8AWH - chain A; structure by X-ray diffraction, 1.42 A resolution.

# Chain A
Name: Leukotriene A-4 hydrolase
Source organism: Homo sapiens
Notes: EC 3.3.2.6, 3.4.11.4
Reference sequence: P09960 (LKHA4_HUMAN); residues 1-610 here correspond to UniProt positions 2-611 (UniProt number = residue number + 1)
Chain sequence (617 residues; row label = number of the first residue in the row; numbers below 1 keep their minus sign (Met-6 is residue -6)):
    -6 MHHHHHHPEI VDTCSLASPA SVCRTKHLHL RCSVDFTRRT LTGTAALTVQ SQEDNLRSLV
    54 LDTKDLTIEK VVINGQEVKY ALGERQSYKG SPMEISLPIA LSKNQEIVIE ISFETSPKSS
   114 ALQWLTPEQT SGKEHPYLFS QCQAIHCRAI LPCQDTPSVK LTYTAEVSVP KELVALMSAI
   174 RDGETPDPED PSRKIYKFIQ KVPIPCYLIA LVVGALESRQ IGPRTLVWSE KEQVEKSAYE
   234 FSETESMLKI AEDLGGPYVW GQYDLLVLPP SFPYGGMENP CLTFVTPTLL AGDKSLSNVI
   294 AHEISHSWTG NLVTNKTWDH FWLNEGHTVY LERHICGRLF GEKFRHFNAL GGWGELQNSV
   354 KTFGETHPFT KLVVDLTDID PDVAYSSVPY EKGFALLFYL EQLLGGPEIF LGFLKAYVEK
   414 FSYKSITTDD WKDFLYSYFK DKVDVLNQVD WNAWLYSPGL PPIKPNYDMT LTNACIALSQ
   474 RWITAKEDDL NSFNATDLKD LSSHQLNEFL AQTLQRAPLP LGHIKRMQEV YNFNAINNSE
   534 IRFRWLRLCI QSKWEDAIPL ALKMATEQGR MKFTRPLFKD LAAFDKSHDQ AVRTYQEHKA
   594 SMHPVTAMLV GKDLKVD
Disordered / not traced: -6 to 3
Differences from the reference sequence: initiating methionine (-6); expression tag (-5 to 0)
Ion coordination: ytterbium (III) ion site 1: Asp47, Asp481 (together with acetate ion); ytterbium (III) ion site 2 near Asp175 (its only coordinating residue here); Zn2+: His295, His299, Glu318 (together with acetate ion); ytterbium (III) ion site 3: Asp426, Asp610 (together with acetate ion)
Ligand contacts: 4-(4-Benzylphenyl)-selenazol-2-amine (OD6; 4-[4-(phenylmethyl)phenyl]-1,3-selenazol-2-amine): Gln136, Ala137, Tyr267, Trp311, Phe314, Phe362, Thr363, Lys364, Leu365, Val366, Val367, Leu369, Pro374, Asp375, Ala377, Tyr378, Val381, Pro382
Swiss-Prot annotation at these positions:
  - active site: Glu296 (Proton acceptor), Tyr383 (Proton donor)
  - binding site (a peptide): Gln134 to Gln136, Pro266 to Glu271, Arg563 to Lys565
  - binding site (Zn(2+)): His295, His299, Glu318
  - site: Glu271 (Pro-Gly-Pro binding), Asp375 (Essential for epoxide hydrolase activity, but not for aminopeptidase activity), Tyr378 (Covalently modified during suicide inhibition by leukotrienes), Gly562 (Pro-Gly-Pro binding)
  - modified residue: Lys72 (N6-acetyllysine), Lys336 (N6-acetyllysine), Lys413 (N6-acetyllysine), Ser415 (Phosphoserine), Lys572 (N6-acetyllysine)
From the paper describing this entry:
  - binding site for 4-(4-Benzylphenyl)-selenazol-2-amine: Asp312, Trp315, Ala377, Ser379
  - conformationally variable residues (side-chain flip): Tyr378, Tyr383

# Summary
Chain A binds 4-(4-Benzylphenyl)-selenazol-2-amine. Asp47 and Asp481 coordinate ytterbium (III) ion site 1.
Curated annotation (UniProt) lists active-site residues Glu296 and Tyr383, 12 peptide-binding residues and 3
Zn2+-binding residues. The paper reports a binding site for 4-(4-Benzylphenyl)-selenazol-2-amine at Asp312,
Trp315 and Ala377 among others; conformational variability at Tyr378 and Tyr383.
Chain A is Leukotriene A-4 hydrolase (Homo sapiens); the structure, Leukotriene A4 hydrolase in complex with
4-(4-Benzylphenyl)-selenazol-2-amine, was determined by X-ray diffraction (same publication as 8AVA).
